Entry 8G3D (electron microscopy, 3.70 A resolution); this record covers chains 6R and CN of the 431 polymer chains in the assembly.

[Chain 6R]
Name: Flagellar microtugule protofilament ribbon protein
From: Tetrahymena thermophila
Reference sequence: I7M0S7 (I7M0S7_TETTS); residue numbers follow UniProt; this construct covers 1-613
Amino-acid sequence (613 residues; numbered 1 to 613; the number before each row is that of its first residue):
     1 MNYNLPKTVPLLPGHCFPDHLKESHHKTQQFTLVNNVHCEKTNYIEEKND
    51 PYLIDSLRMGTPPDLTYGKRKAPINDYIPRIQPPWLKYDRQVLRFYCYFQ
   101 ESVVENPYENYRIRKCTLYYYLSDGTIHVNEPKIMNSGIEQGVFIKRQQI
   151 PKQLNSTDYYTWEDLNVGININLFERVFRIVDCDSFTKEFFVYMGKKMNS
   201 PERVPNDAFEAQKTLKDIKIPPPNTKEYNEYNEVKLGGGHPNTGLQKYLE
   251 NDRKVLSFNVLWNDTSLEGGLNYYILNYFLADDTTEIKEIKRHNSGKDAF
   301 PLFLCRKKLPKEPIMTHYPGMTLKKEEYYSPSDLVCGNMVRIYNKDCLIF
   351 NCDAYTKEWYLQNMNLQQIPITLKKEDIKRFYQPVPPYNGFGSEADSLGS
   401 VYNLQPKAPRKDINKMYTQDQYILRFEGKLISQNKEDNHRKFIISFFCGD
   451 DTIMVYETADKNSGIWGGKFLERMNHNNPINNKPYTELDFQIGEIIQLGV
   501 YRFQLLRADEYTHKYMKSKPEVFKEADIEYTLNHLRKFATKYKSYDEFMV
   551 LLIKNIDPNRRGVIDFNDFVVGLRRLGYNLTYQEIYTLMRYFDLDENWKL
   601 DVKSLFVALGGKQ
Disordered / not traced: 1-2, 612-613

[Chain CN]
Name: Tubulin beta chain
From: Tetrahymena thermophila
Reference sequence: P41352 (TBB_TETTH); numbering as in UniProt (aligned over 1-443)
Amino-acid sequence (443 residues; numbered 1 to 443; the number before each row is that of its first residue):
     1 MREIVHIQGGQCGNQIGAKFWEVISDEHGIDPTGTYHGDSDLQLERINVY
    51 YNEATGGRYVPRAILMDLEPGTMDSVRAGPFGQLFRPDNFVFGQTGAGNN
   101 WAKGHYTEGAELIDSVLDVVRKEAEGCDCLQGFQITHSLGGGTGSGMGTL
   151 LISKVREEYPDRIMETFSVVPSPKVSDTVVEPYNATLSVHQLVENADECM
   201 VIDNEALYDICFRTLKLTTPTYGDLNHLVSAAMSGVTCCLRFPGQLNSDL
   251 RKLAVNLIPFPRLHFFMIGFAPLTSRGSQQYRALTVPELTQQMFDAKNMM
   301 CAADPRHGRYLTASALFRGRMSTKEVDEQMLNVQNKNSSYFVEWIPNNIK
   351 SSICDIPPKGLKMAVTFVGNSTAIQEMFKRVAEQFTAMFRRKAFLHWYTG
   401 EGMDEMEFTEAESNMNDLVSEYQQYQDATAEEEGEFEEEEGEN
Disordered / not traced: 431-443
Curated features (UniProtKB/Swiss-Prot):
  - binding site (GTP): Q11, E69, S138, G142, T143, G144, N204, N226
  - binding site (Mg(2+)): E69

[How chain 6R and chain CN interact]
Contacting residue pairs (48; chain 6R residue first):
  Y231(6R) - F212(CN)  hydrogen bond (side chain-backbone)
  Y231(6R) - K216(CN)  hydrogen bond
  Y231(6R) - L217(CN)
  Y231(6R) - T218(CN)
  K235(6R) - F212(CN)
  K235(6R) - L217(CN)  hydrogen bond (side chain-backbone)
  L267(6R) - T55(CN)
  F300(6R) - R77(CN)
  P301(6R) - D74(CN)
  P301(6R) - R77(CN)
  L302(6R) - D74(CN)
  L302(6R) - R77(CN)  hydrogen bond (backbone-side chain)
  L302(6R) - A78(CN)  hydrophobic
  F303(6R) - A78(CN)
  F303(6R) - Q83(CN)
  L304(6R) - A78(CN)
  C305(6R) - A78(CN)
  K307(6R) - P80(CN)
  M315(6R) - D26(CN)
  M315(6R) - K359(CN)
  T316(6R) - H227(CN)  hydrogen bond (backbone-side chain)
  H317(6R) - V23(CN)
  H317(6R) - H227(CN)  hydrogen bond (backbone-side chain)
  H317(6R) - A231(CN)
  H317(6R) - S234(CN)  hydrogen bond
  H317(6R) - F270(CN)
  H317(6R) - P358(CN)
  H317(6R) - K359(CN)
  Y318(6R) - L215(CN)
  Y318(6R) - H227(CN)
  Y318(6R) - L228(CN)  hydrophobic
  Y318(6R) - F270(CN)  hydrophobic
  Y318(6R) - P272(CN)
  Y318(6R) - L273(CN)
  P319(6R) - H227(CN)
  P319(6R) - L228(CN)  hydrophobic
  G320(6R) - S275(CN)
  G320(6R) - R276(CN)  hydrogen bond (backbone-side chain)
  M321(6R) - T274(CN)
  M321(6R) - R276(CN)  hydrogen bond (backbone-side chain)
  T322(6R) - R276(CN)  hydrogen bond (backbone-side chain)
  L323(6R) - R276(CN)
  L323(6R) - Q279(CN)
  L323(6R) - Q280(CN)
  Y343(6R) - P32(CN)
  N344(6R) - D31(CN)  hydrogen bond
  N344(6R) - T33(CN)
  K345(6R) - T33(CN)
Interface residues without a listed pair, chain 6R (25 interface residues in all): E227, V234, D298
Interface residues without a listed pair, chain CN (38 interface residues in all): E27, G56, G79, P87, F90, R213, D224, L361

[In short]
25 residues of chain 6R and 38 residues of chain CN are in contact; the contacts include 11 hydrogen bonds.
Among the polar pairs are Y231(6R)-F212(CN), Y231(6R)-K216(CN) and K235(6R)-L217(CN). UniProt lists 8
GTP-binding residues and Mg2+-binding residue E69(CN) on chain CN.
Here chain 6R is Flagellar microtugule protofilament ribbon protein and chain CN is Tubulin beta chain, both
from Tetrahymena thermophila. Entry 8G3D (48-nm doublet microtubule from Tetrahymena thermophila strain K40R)
was determined by electron microscopy, deposited together with 8G2Z.
